Entry 3JRA (X-ray diffraction, 3.11 A resolution); this record covers chains A and B of the 4 polymer chains in the assembly.

Chain A (and B):
Protein: DNA-binding protein fis
From: Escherichia coli
Notes: chain B of this document is another copy of the same molecule, construct and numbering; everything in this record applies to it too
UniProtKB: P0A6R3 (FIS_ECOLI); residues 1-98 here = UniProt positions 1-98
Sequence (98 residues; row label = number of the first residue in the row):
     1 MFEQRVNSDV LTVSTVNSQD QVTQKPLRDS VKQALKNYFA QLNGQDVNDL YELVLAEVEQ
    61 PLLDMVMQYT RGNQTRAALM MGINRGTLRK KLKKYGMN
Not modelled in the structure: 1-7 (chain B: fully traced)
UniProt features mapped onto this chain:
  - DNA-binding region: Gln74 to Lys93 (H-T-H motif)
  - region: Asn17 to Gly44 (Required for the stimulation of HIN-mediated recombination)

How chain A and chain B interact:
Residue-residue contacts (90):
  Val10(A) with Tyr38(B); Leu53(B), hydrophobic
  Leu11(A) with Ala34(B); Leu35(B), hydrophobic; Leu53(B), hydrophobic; Val54(B), hydrophobic; Glu57(B)
  Thr12(A) with Ala34(B); Asn37(B), hydrogen bond
  Val13(A) with Ser30(B); Gln33(B); Ala34(B), hydrophobic
  Ser14(A) with Gln33(B), hydrogen bond (backbone-side chain)
  Gln24(A) with Asn37(B)
  Pro26(A) with Glu57(B)
  Leu27(A) with Ser30(B); Val31(B), hydrophobic; Glu57(B)
  Arg28(A) with Glu57(B), salt bridge; Gln60(B); Pro61(B)
  Ser30(A) with Val13(B); Leu27(B)
  Val31(A) with Leu27(B), hydrophobic; Val58(B), hydrophobic; Pro61(B), hydrophobic
  Lys32(A) with Asp64(B), salt bridge; Met65(B); Gln68(B), hydrogen bond
  Gln33(A) with Val13(B); Ser14(B), hydrogen bond
  Ala34(A) with Leu11(B); Thr12(B); Leu27(B), hydrophobic
  Leu35(A) with Leu11(B), hydrophobic; Leu62(B), hydrophobic; Met65(B), hydrophobic
  Lys36(A) with Met65(B)
  Tyr38(A) with Val10(B)
  Phe39(A) with Met65(B), hydrophobic; Tyr69(B), hydrophobic; Met80(B), hydrophobic
  Gln41(A) with Arg5(B)
  Val47(A) with Met80(B), hydrophobic
  Asn48(A) with Leu79(B); Met80(B); Met81(B); Gly82(B), hydrogen bond (backbone-backbone)
  Asp49(A) with Met80(B); Met81(B); Gly82(B)
  Leu50(A) with Leu62(B), hydrophobic; Val66(B), hydrophobic; Met80(B), hydrogen bond (backbone-backbone); Met81(B), hydrogen bond (backbone-backbone)
  Tyr51(A) with Glu59(B), hydrogen bond; Met81(B), hydrogen bond (backbone-backbone); Ile83(B), hydrophobic; Lys91(B)
  Leu53(A) with Leu11(B), hydrophobic
  Glu57(A) with Asn7(B); Ser8(B); Arg28(B), salt bridge
  Val58(A) with Val54(B), hydrophobic; Val58(B), hydrophobic
  Glu59(A) with Tyr51(B), hydrogen bond
  Gln60(A) with Arg28(B), hydrogen bond
  Pro61(A) with Arg28(B); Val31(B), hydrophobic
  Leu62(A) with Leu35(B), hydrophobic; Tyr51(B), hydrophobic; Val54(B), hydrophobic
  Asp64(A) with Lys32(B), salt bridge
  Met65(A) with Leu35(B), hydrophobic; Phe39(B), hydrophobic
  Val66(A) with Leu50(B), hydrophobic
  Tyr69(A) with Phe39(B), hydrophobic
  Leu79(A) with Asn48(B)
  Met80(A) with Phe39(B), hydrophobic; Val47(B); Asn48(B); Asp49(B); Leu50(B), hydrogen bond (backbone-backbone)
  Met81(A) with Asn48(B); Asp49(B); Leu50(B), hydrogen bond (backbone-backbone); Tyr51(B), hydrogen bond (backbone-backbone)
  Gly82(A) with Asn48(B), hydrogen bond (backbone-backbone)
  Ile83(A) with Tyr51(B), hydrophobic
  Lys91(A) with Tyr51(B)
Also at the interface, not in a pair above, chain A (47 interface residues in all): Asp9, Asn37, Asn43, Gly44, Val54, Leu55
Also at the interface, not in a pair above, chain B (47 interface residues in all): Gln24, Leu42, Glu52, Leu55

Overview:
The chain A/chain B interface involves 47 residues from each chain, with 15 hydrogen bonds and 4 salt bridges.
Polar contacts include Arg28(A)-Glu57(B), Lys32(A)-Asp64(B) and Thr12(A)-Asn37(B).
Chain A and chain B are both DNA-binding protein fis (Escherichia coli); the structure, Crystal structure of
Fis bound to 27bp non consensus sequence DNA F6, was determined by X-ray diffraction together with 3IV5, 3JR9,
3JRB, 3JRC, 3JRD, 3JRE and 4 further entries from the same study.
